Entry 1M19 (X-ray diffraction, 2.30 A resolution); this record covers chains A and E of the 10 polymer chains in the assembly.

== Chain A ==
Name: Histone H3.3C
From: Xenopus laevis
UniProt: P02302 (H3C_XENLA); residues 401-535 here correspond to UniProt positions 2-136 (UniProt number = residue number - 399)
Chain sequence (135 residues; row label = number of the first residue in the row):
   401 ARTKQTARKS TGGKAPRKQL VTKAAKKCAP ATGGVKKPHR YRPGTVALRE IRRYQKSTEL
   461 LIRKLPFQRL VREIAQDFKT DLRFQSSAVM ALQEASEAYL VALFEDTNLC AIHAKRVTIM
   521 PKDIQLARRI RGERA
Disordered / not traced: 401-435
Differences from the reference sequence: conflict Ser-486 (Arg87 in P02302)
UniProt features mapped onto this chain:
  - modified residue: Arg-402 (Asymmetric dimethylarginine), Thr-403 (Phosphothreonine), Lys-404 (Allysine), Gln-405 (5-glutamyl dopamine), Thr-406 (Phosphothreonine), Lys-409 (N6-(2-hydroxyisobutyryl)lysine), Ser-410 (ADP-ribosylserine), Thr-411 (Phosphothreonine), Lys-414 (N6-(2-hydroxyisobutyryl)lysine), Arg-417 (Asymmetric dimethylarginine), Lys-418 (N6-(2-hydroxyisobutyryl)lysine), Lys-423 (N6-(2-hydroxyisobutyryl)lysine), Lys-427 (N6-(2-hydroxyisobutyryl)lysine), Lys-436 (N6-(2-hydroxyisobutyryl)lysine), Tyr-441 (Phosphotyrosine), Lys-456 (N6-(2-hydroxyisobutyryl)lysine), Ser-457 (Phosphoserine), Lys-464 (N6-(2-hydroxyisobutyryl)lysine), Lys-479 (N6-(2-hydroxyisobutyryl)lysine), Thr-480 (Phosphothreonine) and 2 more in UniProt

== Chain E ==
Name: Histone H3.3C
From: Xenopus laevis
UniProt: P02302 (H3C_XENLA); residues 601-735 here correspond to UniProt positions 2-136 (UniProt number = residue number - 599)
Chain sequence (135 residues; row label = number of the first residue in the row):
   601 ARTKQTARKS TGGKAPRKQL VTKAAKKCAP ATGGVKKPHR YRPGTVALRE IRRYQKSTEL
   661 LIRKLPFQRL VREIAQDFKT DLRFQSSAVM ALQEASEAYL VALFEDTNLC AIHAKRVTIM
   721 PKDIQLARRI RGERA
Disordered / not traced: 601-637
Differences from the reference sequence: conflict Ser-686 (Arg87 in P02302)
Metal / ion sites: Mn2+ near Asp-677 (its only coordinating residue here)
UniProt features mapped onto this chain:
  - modified residue: Arg-602 (Asymmetric dimethylarginine), Thr-603 (Phosphothreonine), Lys-604 (Allysine), Gln-605 (5-glutamyl dopamine), Thr-606 (Phosphothreonine), Lys-609 (N6-(2-hydroxyisobutyryl)lysine), Ser-610 (ADP-ribosylserine), Thr-611 (Phosphothreonine), Lys-614 (N6-(2-hydroxyisobutyryl)lysine), Arg-617 (Asymmetric dimethylarginine), Lys-618 (N6-(2-hydroxyisobutyryl)lysine), Lys-623 (N6-(2-hydroxyisobutyryl)lysine), Lys-627 (N6-(2-hydroxyisobutyryl)lysine), Lys-636 (N6-(2-hydroxyisobutyryl)lysine), Tyr-641 (Phosphotyrosine), Lys-656 (N6-(2-hydroxyisobutyryl)lysine), Ser-657 (Phosphoserine), Lys-664 (N6-(2-hydroxyisobutyryl)lysine), Lys-679 (N6-(2-hydroxyisobutyryl)lysine), Thr-680 (Phosphothreonine) and 2 more in UniProt

== Interface between chain A and chain E ==
Pairs across the interface - 25 pairs, chain A then chain E:
  Asp-506(A) with Arg-729(E), salt bridge; Ile-730(E)
  Leu-509(A) with Leu-726(E), hydrophobic; Arg-729(E)
  Cys-510(A) with His-713(E), hydrogen bond (backbone-side chain)
  His-513(A) with Cys-710(E), hydrogen bond (side chain-backbone); Ala-714(E); Arg-716(E), hydrogen bond; Lys-722(E); Asp-723(E), salt bridge
  Ala-514(A) with His-713(E)
  Arg-516(A) with His-713(E), hydrogen bond
  Lys-522(A) with His-713(E); Lys-715(E)
  Asp-523(A) with His-713(E), salt bridge
  Leu-526(A) with Leu-709(E), hydrophobic; His-713(E)
  Ala-527(A) with Ile-730(E)
  Arg-529(A) with Asp-706(E), salt bridge; Leu-709(E)
  Ile-530(A) with Cys-710(E), hydrophobic; Ala-727(E); Ile-730(E), hydrophobic; Arg-731(E)
  Arg-531(A) with Ile-730(E)
Also at the interface, not in a pair above, chain A (14 interface residues in all): Glu-505
Also at the interface, not in a pair above, chain E (16 interface residues in all): Glu-705, Ala-711

== Summary ==
14 residues of chain A face 16 of chain E across their interface; the contacts include 4 hydrogen bonds and 4
salt bridges. Among the polar pairs are Asp-506(A)/Arg-729(E), His-513(A)/Asp-723(E) and
Asp-523(A)/His-713(E).
Both chains are Histone H3.3C (Xenopus laevis). Entry 1M19 (Ligand binding alters the structure and dynamics
of nucleosomal DNA) was determined by X-ray diffraction (same publication as 1M18 and 1M1A).
